6PA1 - chains A and B of the 4 polymer chains in the assembly; structure by X-ray diffraction, 3.01 A resolution.

[Chain A]
Name: HLA class I histocompatibility antigen, Cw-7 alpha chain
Organism: Homo sapiens
UniProtKB: P10321 (1C07_HUMAN); residues 1-277 here correspond to UniProt positions 25-301 (UniProt number = residue number + 24)
Sequence (277 residues; numbered 1 to 277; the number before each row is that of its first residue):
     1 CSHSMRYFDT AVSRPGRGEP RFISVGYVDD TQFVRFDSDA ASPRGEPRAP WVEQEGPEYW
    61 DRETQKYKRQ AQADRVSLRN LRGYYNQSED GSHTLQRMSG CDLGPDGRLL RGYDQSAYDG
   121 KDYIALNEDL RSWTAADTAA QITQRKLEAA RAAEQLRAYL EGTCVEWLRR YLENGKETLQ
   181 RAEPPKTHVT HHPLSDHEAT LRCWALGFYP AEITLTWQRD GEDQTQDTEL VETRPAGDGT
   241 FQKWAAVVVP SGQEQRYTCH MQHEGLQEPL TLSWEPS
Not modelled in the structure: 1, 227-231
Disulfides: Cys101-Cys164, Cys203-Cys259
Reported in the primary citation:
  - conformationally variable residues: Ala149 to Ala153

[Chain B]
Name: Beta-2-microglobulin
Organism: Homo sapiens
UniProtKB: P61769 (B2MG_HUMAN); residues 1-99 here correspond to UniProt positions 21-119 (UniProt number = residue number + 20)
Sequence (100 residues; each row starts with the number of its first residue; numbering starts at 0):
     0 MIQRTPKIQV YSRHPAENGK SNFLNCYVSG FHPSDIEVDL LKNGERIEKV EHSDLSFSKD
    60 WSFYLLYYTE FTPTEKDEYA CRVNHVTLSQ PKIVKWDRDM
Not modelled in the structure: 99
Disulfides: Cys25-Cys80
Construct notes: initiating methionine (0)
Curated features (UniProtKB/Swiss-Prot):
  - modified residue: Gln2 (Pyrrolidone carboxylic acid)
  - glycosylation: Ile1 (N-linked (Glc) (glycation) isoleucine), Lys19 (N-linked (Glc) (glycation) lysine), Lys41 (N-linked (Glc) (glycation) lysine), Lys48 (N-linked (Glc) (glycation) lysine), Lys58 (N-linked (Glc) (glycation) lysine), Lys91 (N-linked (Glc) (glycation) lysine), Lys94 (N-linked (Glc) (glycation) lysine)

[Chain A / chain B interface]
Residue-residue contacts (49):
  Phe8(A) - Ser55(B)
  Phe8(A) - Phe56(B)  hydrophobic
  Asp9(A) - Phe56(B)
  Thr10(A) - Leu54(B)
  Thr10(A) - Phe56(B)
  Thr10(A) - Phe62(B)
  Val12(A) - Ser33(B)
  Arg14(A) - Asp34(B)  salt bridge
  Ile23(A) - Leu54(B)
  Val25(A) - Asp53(B)
  Val25(A) - Leu54(B)
  Val25(A) - Ser55(B)
  Tyr27(A) - Ser55(B)
  Gln32(A) - Asp53(B)  hydrogen bond
  Arg35(A) - Asp53(B)
  Ser92(A) - Met0(B)
  Thr94(A) - Phe62(B)
  Gln96(A) - His31(B)  hydrogen bond
  Gln96(A) - Phe56(B)
  Gln96(A) - Trp60(B)  hydrogen bond (side chain-backbone)
  Gln96(A) - Phe62(B)
  Arg97(A) - Phe56(B)
  Arg97(A) - Trp60(B)
  Met98(A) - Trp60(B)
  Tyr113(A) - Lys58(B)
  Gln115(A) - Trp60(B)
  Ser116(A) - Trp60(B)
  Ala117(A) - Trp60(B)  hydrophobic
  Asp119(A) - Met0(B)
  Asp119(A) - His31(B)
  Gly120(A) - His31(B)  hydrogen bond (backbone-side chain)
  Gly120(A) - Trp60(B)
  Asp122(A) - Trp60(B)  hydrogen bond
  Thr190(A) - Asp98(B)
  His192(A) - Asp98(B)  salt bridge
  Trp204(A) - Asp98(B)
  Leu206(A) - Pro14(B)
  Arg234(A) - Gln8(B)  hydrogen bond
  Arg234(A) - Tyr10(B)
  Pro235(A) - Tyr10(B)  hydrogen bond (backbone-side chain)
  Pro235(A) - Tyr26(B)
  Pro235(A) - Leu65(B)  hydrophobic
  Ala236(A) - Arg12(B)  hydrogen bond (backbone-side chain)
  Ala236(A) - Asn24(B)  hydrogen bond (backbone-side chain)
  Gly237(A) - Arg12(B)
  Asp238(A) - Arg12(B)  salt bridge
  Gln242(A) - Tyr10(B)
  Gln242(A) - Ser11(B)  hydrogen bond (side chain-backbone)
  Gln242(A) - Arg12(B)  hydrogen bond (side chain-backbone)
Interface residues without a listed pair, chain A (36 interface residues in all): Arg6, Arg48, His93, Arg202
Interface residues without a listed pair, chain B (23 interface residues in all): Ile1, Pro32, Tyr63

[Overview]
Chain A and chain B form an interface of 36 and 23 residues respectively; the contacts include 11 hydrogen
bonds and 3 salt bridges. Polar pairs include Arg14(A)-Asp34(B), His192(A)-Asp98(B) and Asp238(A)-Arg12(B).
The paper reports conformational variability at Ala149(A).
Here chain A is HLA class I histocompatibility antigen, Cw-7 alpha chain and chain B is Beta-2-microglobulin,
both from Homo sapiens. Entry 6PA1 (Killer cell immunoglobulin-like receptor 2DL2 in complex with HLA-C*07:02)
was determined by X-ray diffraction (same publication as 6PAG).
